Entry 7B06 (X-ray diffraction, 2.35 A resolution); this record covers chain A.

# Chain A
Molecule: DNA polymerase
Organism: Thermococcus gorgonarius
Notes: EC 2.7.7.7
Reference sequence: P56689 (DPOL_THEGO); residue numbers follow UniProt; this construct covers 1-773
Sequence (773 residues; numbered 1 to 773; the number before each row is that of its first residue):
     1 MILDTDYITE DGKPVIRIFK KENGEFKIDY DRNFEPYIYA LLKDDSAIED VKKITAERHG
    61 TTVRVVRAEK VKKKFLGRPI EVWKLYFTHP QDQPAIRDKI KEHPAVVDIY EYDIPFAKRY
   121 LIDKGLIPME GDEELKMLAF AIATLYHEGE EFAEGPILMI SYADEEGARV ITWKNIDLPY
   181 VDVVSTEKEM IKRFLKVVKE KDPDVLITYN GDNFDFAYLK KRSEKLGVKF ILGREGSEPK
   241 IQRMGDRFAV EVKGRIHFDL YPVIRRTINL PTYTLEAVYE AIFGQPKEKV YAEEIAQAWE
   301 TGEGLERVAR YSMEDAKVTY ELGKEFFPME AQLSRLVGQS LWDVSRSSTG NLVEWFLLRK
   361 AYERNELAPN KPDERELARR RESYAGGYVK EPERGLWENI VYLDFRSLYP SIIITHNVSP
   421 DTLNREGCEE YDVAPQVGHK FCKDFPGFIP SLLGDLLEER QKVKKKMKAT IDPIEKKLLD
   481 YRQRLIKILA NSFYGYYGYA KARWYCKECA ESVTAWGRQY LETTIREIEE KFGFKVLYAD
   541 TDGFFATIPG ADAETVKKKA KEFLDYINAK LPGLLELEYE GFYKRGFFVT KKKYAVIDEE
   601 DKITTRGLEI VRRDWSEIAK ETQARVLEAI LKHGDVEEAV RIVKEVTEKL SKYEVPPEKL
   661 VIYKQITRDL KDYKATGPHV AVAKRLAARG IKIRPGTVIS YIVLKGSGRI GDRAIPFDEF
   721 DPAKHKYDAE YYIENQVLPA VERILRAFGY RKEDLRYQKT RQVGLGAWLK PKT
Unresolved in the structure: 384, 611-612, 660-726, 756-773
Disulfides: Cys428-Cys442, Cys506-Cys509
Construct notes: conflict Gln93 (Val in P56689), Ala141 (Asp in P56689), Ala143 (Glu in P56689), Leu485 (Ala in P56689), Leu521 (Ile in P56689), Lys664 (Glu in P56689)
From the paper describing this entry:
  - conformationally variable residues (domain motion): Ala619 to Leu660

# Overview
The paper reports conformational variability at Ala619.
Chain A is DNA polymerase (Thermococcus gorgonarius); the structure, TgoT_RT521 apo, was determined by X-ray
diffraction, deposited together with 7B0H, 7B07, 7B08, 7B0F and 7B0G.
